PDB entry 3G9E | X-ray diffraction, 2.30 A resolution | chains A and B

Chain A:
Name: Peroxisome proliferator-activated receptor gamma
From: Homo sapiens
Notes: fragment: ligand binding domain
UniProtKB: P37231 (PPARG_HUMAN); residues 207-477 here correspond to UniProt positions 235-505 (UniProt number = residue number + 28)
Amino-acid sequence (271 residues; numbered 207 to 477; the number before each row is that of its first residue):
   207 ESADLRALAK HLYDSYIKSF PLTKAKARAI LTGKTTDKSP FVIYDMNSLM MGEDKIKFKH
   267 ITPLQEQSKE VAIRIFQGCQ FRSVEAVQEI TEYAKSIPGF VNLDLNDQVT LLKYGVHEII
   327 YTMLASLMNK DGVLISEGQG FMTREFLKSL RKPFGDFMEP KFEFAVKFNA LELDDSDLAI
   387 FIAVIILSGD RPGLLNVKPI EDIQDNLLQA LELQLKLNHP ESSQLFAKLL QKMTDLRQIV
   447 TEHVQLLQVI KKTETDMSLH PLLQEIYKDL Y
Unresolved in the structure: 262-274
Residues lining bound ligands: RO7 ((2S)-2-methoxy-3-{4-[2-(5-methyl-2-phenyl-1,3-oxazol-4-yl)ethoxy]-1-benzothiophen-7-yl}propanoic acid): Arg-280, Ile-281, Phe-282, Gly-284, Cys-285, Gln-286, Arg-288, Ser-289, His-323, Ile-326, Tyr-327, Leu-330, Val-339, Leu-340, Ile-341, Met-348, Leu-353, Phe-363, Met-364, Lys-367, His-449, Leu-453, Leu-469, Tyr-473
Curated features (UniProtKB/Swiss-Prot):
  - motif: Pro-467 to Asp-475 (9aaTAD)
  - binding site (rosiglitazone): Gln-286 to Ser-289, His-323, His-449, Tyr-473
  - cross-link: Lys-224 (Glycyl lysine isopeptide (Lys-Gly) (interchain with G-Cter in ubiquitin))

Chain B:
Name: Nuclear receptor coactivator 1
Notes: EC 2.3.1.48; fragment: co-activator motif 3
UniProtKB: Q15788 (NCOA1_HUMAN); numbering as in UniProt (aligned over 628-640)
Amino-acid sequence (13 residues; each row starts with the number of its first residue):
   628 QTSHKLVQLL TTT
Unresolved in the structure: 628-630
Curated features (UniProtKB/Swiss-Prot):
  - motif: Leu-633 to Leu-637 (LXXLL motif 3)
  - mutagenesis: Leu-636 to Leu-637 (Slightly affects interactions with steroid receptors. Abolishes interactions with steroid receptors; when associated with A-693; A-694; A-752 and A-753)

Interface between chain A and chain B:
Pairs across the interface (14):
  Thr-297(A) with Leu-636(B)
  Lys-301(A) with Leu-636(B), hydrogen bond (side chain-backbone); Leu-637(B); Thr-639(B), hydrogen bond (side chain-backbone)
  Phe-306(A) with Leu-637(B), hydrophobic
  Gln-314(A) with Leu-637(B)
  Val-315(A) with Val-634(B), hydrophobic; Leu-637(B), hydrophobic
  Leu-318(A) with Leu-637(B), hydrophobic
  Pro-467(A) with Lys-632(B)
  Leu-468(A) with Lys-632(B)
  Glu-471(A) with His-631(B), hydrogen bond (side chain-backbone); Lys-632(B), hydrogen bond (side chain-backbone); Leu-633(B), hydrogen bond (side chain-backbone)
Also at the interface, not in a pair above, chain A (16 interface residues in all): Val-293, Gln-294, Glu-298, Leu-311, Lys-319, His-466, Ile-472
Also at the interface, not in a pair above, chain B (8 interface residues in all): Thr-638

Summary:
The interface between chain A and chain B involves 16 residues on one side and 8 on the other; the contacts
include 5 hydrogen bonds. Polar pairs include Lys-301(A)/Leu-636(B), Lys-301(A)/Thr-639(B) and
Glu-471(A)/His-631(B). Bound to chain A: compound RO7.
Here chain A is Peroxisome proliferator-activated receptor gamma (Homo sapiens) and chain B is Nuclear
receptor coactivator 1. Entry 3G9E (Aleglitaar. a new. potent, and balanced dual ppara/g agonist for the
treatment of type II diabetes) was determined by X-ray diffraction together with 3G8I from the same study.
